PDB entry 2RGD | X-ray diffraction, 2.00 A resolution | chain A

# Chain A
Protein: GTPase HRas
Organism: Homo sapiens
Reference sequence: P01112 (RASH_HUMAN); residues 1-166 here = UniProt positions 1-166
Sequence (166 residues; numbered 1 to 166; the number before each row is that of its first residue):
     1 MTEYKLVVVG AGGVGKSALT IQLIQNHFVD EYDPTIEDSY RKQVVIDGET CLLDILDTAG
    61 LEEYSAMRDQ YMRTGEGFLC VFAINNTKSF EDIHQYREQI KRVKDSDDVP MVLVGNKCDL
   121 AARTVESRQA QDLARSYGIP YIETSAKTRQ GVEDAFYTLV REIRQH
Construct notes: engineered mutation Leu61 (Gln in P01112)
Metal / ion sites: Mg2+: Ser17, Thr35 (together with GMP-PNP); Ca2+: Glu31, Asp33
Ligand contacts: GMP-PNP (GNP; phosphoaminophosphonic acid-guanylate ester): Ala11, Gly12, Gly13, Val14, Gly15, Lys16, Ser17, Ala18, Phe28, Val29, Asp30, Glu31, Tyr32, Asp33, Pro34, Thr35, Thr58, Ala59, Gly60, Leu61, Asn116, Lys117, Asp119, Leu120, Ser145, Ala146, Lys147
Swiss-Prot annotation at these positions:
  - region: His166 (Hypervariable region)
  - motif: Tyr32 to Tyr40 (Effector region)
  - binding site (GTP): Gly13 to Ala18, Val29 to Thr35, Ala59, Gly60, Asn116 to Asp119, Ser145 to Lys147
  - modified residue: Met1 (N-acetylmethionine), Thr2 (N-acetylthreonine), Cys118 (S-nitrosocysteine)
  - glycosylation: Thr35 (Microbial infection: O-linked (Glc) threonine)
  - natural variant: Gly12 (G12A: In CSTLO; G12C: In CSTLO; G12D: In CSTLO; G12E: In CSTLO; G12S: In CSTLO and CMEMS; G12V: In CSTLO, bladder carcinoma and CMEMS), Gly13 (G13C: In CSTLO; G13D: In CSTLO; G13R: In SFM), Gln22 (Q22K: In CMEMS), Glu37 (E37EE: In CSTLO), Thr58 (T58I: In CSTLO), Leu61 (Q61L: In melanoma; this construct carries the variant), Glu63 (E63K: In CMEMS), Ser89 (S89C: Found in a patient with severe fetal hydrops and pleural effusion; uncertain significance), Lys117 (K117R: In CSTLO), Ala146 (A146T: In CSTLO; A146V: In CSTLO)
  - mutagenesis: Ser17 (S17N: Dominant negative. Prevents PLCE1 EGF-induced recruitment to plasma membrane. No effect on subcellular location of isoform 2), Asn26 (N26G: Loss of interaction with PLCE1; when associated with V-12), Val29 (V29A: No effect on interaction with PLCE1; when associated with V-12), Tyr32 (Y32F: Loss of interaction and recruitment to plasma membrane of PLCE1; when associated with V-12), Pro34 (P34G: No effect on interaction with PLCE1; when associated with V-12), Thr35 (T35S: Loss of interaction with PLCE1; when associated with V-12), Glu37 (E37G: No effect on interaction with PLCE1; when associated with V-12), Asp38 (D38N: No effect on interaction with PLCE1; when associated with V-12), Ser39 (S39C: No effect on interaction with PLCE1; when associated with V-12), Ala59 (A59T: Loss of GTPase activity and creation of an autophosphorylation site), Ala83 (A83T: GTP-binding activity reduced by factor of 30), Cys118 (C118S: Abolishes S-nitrosylation. No stimulation of guanine nucleotide exchange), 3 further mutagenesis entries in UniProt
Reported in the primary citation:
  - contacts within the chain: Tyr32-Pro34 (hydrophobic contact), Gly13-Tyr32, Pro34-Leu61 (hydrophobic contact), Pro34-Tyr64 (hydrophobic contact), Leu61-Tyr64
  - binding site for GMP-PNP: Tyr32, Thr35
  - conformationally variable residues (loop rearrangement): Leu61 to Tyr64
  - catalytic residues: Tyr32 (proposed by the authors, not directly observed)

# Overview
Bound to chain A: GMP-PNP. The Mg2+ site is built by Ser17 and Thr35. The Ca2+ site is built by Glu31 and
Asp33. UniProt lists 22 GTP-binding residues and 16 mutagenesis sites. From the paper: the catalytic residue
Tyr32; a binding site for GMP-PNP at Tyr32 and Thr35.
Chain A is GTPase HRas (Homo sapiens); the structure, Crystal structure of H-RasQ61L-GppNHp, was determined by
X-ray diffraction together with 2RGA, 2RGB, 2RGC, 2RGE and 2RGG from the same study.
